6VHD - chains A and C of the 4 polymer chains in the assembly; structure by X-ray diffraction, 1.98 A resolution.

Chain A (and C):
Molecule: Esterase family protein
Organism: Staphylococcus aureus
Notes: EC 3.1.2.12; chain C of this document is another copy of the same molecule, construct and numbering; everything in this record applies to it too
UniProtKB: A0A0D6GS23 (A0A0D6GS23_STAAU); numbering as in UniProt (aligned over 2-253)
Chain sequence (255 residues; numbered -1 to 253; the number before each row is that of its first residue; numbers below 1 keep their minus sign (Gly-1 is residue -1)):
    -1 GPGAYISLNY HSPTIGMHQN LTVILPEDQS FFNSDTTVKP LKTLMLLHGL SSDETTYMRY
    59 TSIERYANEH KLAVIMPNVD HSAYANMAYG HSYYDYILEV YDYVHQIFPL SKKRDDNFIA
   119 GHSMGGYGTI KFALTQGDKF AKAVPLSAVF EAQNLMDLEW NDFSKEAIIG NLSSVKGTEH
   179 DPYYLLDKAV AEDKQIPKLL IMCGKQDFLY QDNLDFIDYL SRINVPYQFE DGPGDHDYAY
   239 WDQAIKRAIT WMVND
Sequence notes: expression tag (-1 to 1)
Covalently attached groups: (2R)-2-phenylpiperidine-1-carbaldehyde (6WG) linked to Ser121
Residues lining bound ligands: (2R)-2-phenylpiperidine-1-carbaldehyde (6WG): Gly47, Leu48, Met122, Val147, Asn152, Leu153, Leu156, Trp158, Phe206, Leu207, His234
What the authors report for this chain:
  - binding site for (2R)-2-phenylpiperidine-1-carbaldehyde: Leu48, Ser121, Val147, Asn152, Leu153, Leu156, Trp158, Phe206, Leu207
  - conformationally variable residues: Trp158, Phe206

How chain A and chain C interact:
Pairs across the interface - 30 pairs, chain A then chain C:
  Gly1(A) with Arg57(C)
  Tyr3(A) with Arg57(C)
  Met56(A) with Met56(C); Arg57(C)
  Arg57(A) with Gly1(C), hydrogen bond (side chain-backbone); Tyr3(C); Met56(C); Glu62(C), salt bridge
  Tyr58(A) with Pro0(C); Ser60(C), hydrogen bond (backbone-side chain); Glu62(C); Arg63(C), hydrogen bond (backbone-side chain); Asn66(C)
  Thr59(A) with Thr59(C); Ser60(C)
  Ser60(A) with Tyr58(C), hydrogen bond (side chain-backbone); Thr59(C); Ser60(C); Asp240(C)
  Glu62(A) with Arg57(C), salt bridge; Tyr58(C), hydrogen bond
  Arg63(A) with Tyr58(C), hydrogen bond (side chain-backbone); Tyr236(C); Ala237(C); Asp240(C), salt bridge
  Asn66(A) with Tyr58(C)
  Tyr236(A) with Arg63(C)
  Ala237(A) with Arg63(C)
  Asp240(A) with Ser60(C); Arg63(C), salt bridge
Other interface residues (no listed pair), chain A (15 interface residues in all): Pro0, Ala2
Other interface residues (no listed pair), chain C (15 interface residues in all): Ala2

Summary:
Chain A and chain C each contribute 15 residues to their interface, with 6 hydrogen bonds and 4 salt bridges.
Polar pairs include Arg57(A)-Glu62(C), Arg63(A)-Asp240(C) and Arg57(A)-Gly1(C).
(2R)-2-phenylpiperidine-1-carbaldehyde is covalently linked to Ser121(A). From the paper: a binding site for
(2R)-2-phenylpiperidine-1-carbaldehyde at Leu48(A), Ser121(A) and Val147(A) among others; conformational
variability at Trp158(A) and Phe206(A).
Chain A and chain C are both Esterase family protein (Staphylococcus aureus); the structure, FphF,
Staphylococcus aureus fluorophosphonate-binding serine hydrolases F, KT129 bound, was determined by X-ray
diffraction (same publication as 6VH9, 6VHE and 6WCX).
